Entry 2PRS (X-ray diffraction, 1.70 A resolution); this record covers chain A.

# Chain A
Molecule: High-affinity zinc uptake system protein znuA
Source organism: Escherichia coli
Reference sequence: P39172 (ZNUA_ECOLI); numbering as in UniProt (aligned over 27-310)
Amino-acid sequence (284 residues; each row starts with the number of its first residue):
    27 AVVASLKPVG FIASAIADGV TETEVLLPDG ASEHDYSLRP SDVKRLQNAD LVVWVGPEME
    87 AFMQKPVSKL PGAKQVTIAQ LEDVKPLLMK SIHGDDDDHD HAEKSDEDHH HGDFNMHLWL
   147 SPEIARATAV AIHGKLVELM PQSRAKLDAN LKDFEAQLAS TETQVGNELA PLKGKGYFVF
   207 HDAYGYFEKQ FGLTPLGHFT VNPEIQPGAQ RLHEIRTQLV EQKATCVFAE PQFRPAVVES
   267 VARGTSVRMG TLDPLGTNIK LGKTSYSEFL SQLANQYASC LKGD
Disordered / not traced: 117-137
Cystine bridges: C252-C306
Metal / ion sites: Zn2+ site 1: E59, H60, H143, H207; Zn2+ site 2 near H224 (its only coordinating residue here)
What the authors report for this chain:
  - Zn2+ coordination: E59, H60, H143, H207, H224
  - contacts within the chain: H224-R237 (backbone contact)

# Summary
The Zn2+ site 1 is built by E59, H60, H143 and H207. The paper reports Zn2+ coordination by E59, H60 and H143
among others; contacts within the chain involving R237, H224 and C252 among others.
Chain A is High-affinity zinc uptake system protein znuA (Escherichia coli); the structure, Structure and
metal binding properties of ZnuA, a periplasmic zinc transporter from Escherichia coli, was determined by
X-ray diffraction, deposited together with 2PS0, 2PS3 and 2PS9.
